Entry 3GH6 (X-ray diffraction, 1.65 A resolution); this record covers chain A.

== Chain A ==
Molecule: CG18548-PA (IP02196p) (IP02193p)
From: Drosophila melanogaster
Notes: EC 2.5.1.18
UniProt: Q9VGA1 (Q9VGA1_DROME); residues 1-210 here = UniProt positions 1-210
Sequence (210 residues; numbered 1 to 210; the number before each row is that of its first residue):
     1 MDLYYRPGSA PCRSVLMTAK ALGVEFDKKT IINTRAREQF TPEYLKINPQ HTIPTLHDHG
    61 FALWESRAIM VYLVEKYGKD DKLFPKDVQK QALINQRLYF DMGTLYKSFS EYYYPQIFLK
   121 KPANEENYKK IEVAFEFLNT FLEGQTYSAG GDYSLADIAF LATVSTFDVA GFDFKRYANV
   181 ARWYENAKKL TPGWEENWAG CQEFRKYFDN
Disordered / not traced: 210
Residues lining bound ligands: glutathione (GSH): S9, P11, T34, Q39, F40, Q50, H51, T52, I53, P54, E65, S66, R67, M102, Y114

== Summary ==
Bound to chain A: glutathione.
Chain A is CG18548-PA (IP02196p) (IP02193p) (Drosophila melanogaster); the structure, Crystal Structure of
Glutathione Transferase dmgstd10 from Drosophila melanogaster, in complex with glutathione, was determined by
X-ray diffraction together with 3MAK, 3G7I and 3F6F from the same study.
